Entry 4O9E (X-ray diffraction, 2.00 A resolution); this record covers chains A and B.

== Chain A (and B) ==
Name: QdtA
Source organism: Thermoanaerobacterium thermosaccharolyticum
Notes: chain B of this document is another copy of the same molecule, construct and numbering; everything in this record applies to it too
UniProt: Q6TFC5 (Q6TFC5_THETR); residues 1-136 here = UniProt positions 1-136
Amino-acid sequence (144 residues; numbered 1 to 144; the number before each row is that of its first residue):
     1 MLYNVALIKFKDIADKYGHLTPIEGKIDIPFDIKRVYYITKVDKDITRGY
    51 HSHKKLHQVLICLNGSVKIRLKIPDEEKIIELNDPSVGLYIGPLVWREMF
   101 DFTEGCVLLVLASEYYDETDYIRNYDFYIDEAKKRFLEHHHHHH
Disordered / not traced: 138-144
Sequence notes: expression tag (137-144)
Residues lining bound ligands:
  - thymine (TDR): Tyr50, Lys72, Trp96, Glu98, Tyr125
  - thymidine-5'-diphosphate (TYD), molecule 1: Ile13, Leu20, Pro22
  - thymidine-5'-diphosphate (TYD), molecule 2: Arg35, Tyr37, Ile39, Arg48, Gly49, His51, Arg97, Met99, Tyr116, Tyr121, Arg123
What the authors report for this chain:
  - binding site for thymidine-5'-diphosphate: Arg35, Arg48, Gly49, His51, Tyr116, Tyr121, Arg123
  - specificity-determining residues: Arg97 (proposed by the authors, not directly observed)
  - catalytic residues: His51
  - catalytic residues: His53, Gln58, Arg97 (proposed by the authors, not directly observed)

== How chain A and chain B interact ==
Pairs across the interface (81; chain A residue first):
  Phe10(A) with Tyr38(B)
  Lys16(A) with Ile46(B)
  Tyr17(A) with Val42(B); Ile46(B), hydrophobic; Arg48(B), hydrogen bond (backbone-side chain)
  Gly18(A) with Thr40(B); Lys41(B); Arg48(B)
  His19(A) with Tyr38(B); Ile39(B); Thr40(B), hydrogen bond (backbone-backbone); Lys41(B); Arg48(B)
  Leu20(A) with Tyr37(B), hydrophobic; Tyr38(B); Arg48(B)
  Thr21(A) with Tyr37(B); Tyr38(B), hydrogen bond (backbone-backbone)
  Pro22(A) with Val36(B); Tyr37(B), hydrophobic
  Ile23(A) with Arg35(B); Val36(B), hydrogen bond (backbone-backbone); Tyr38(B)
  Glu24(A) with Lys34(B); Arg35(B); Tyr115(B); Tyr116(B), hydrogen bond (side chain-backbone)
  Gly25(A) with Lys34(B), hydrogen bond (backbone-backbone); Tyr115(B), hydrogen bond (backbone-side chain)
  Lys26(A) with Tyr115(B)
  Ile27(A) with Tyr115(B)
  Ile33(A) with Ile33(B)
  Lys34(A) with Glu24(B); Gly25(B), hydrogen bond (backbone-backbone)
  Arg35(A) with Ile23(B); Glu24(B)
  Val36(A) with Pro22(B); Ile23(B), hydrogen bond (backbone-backbone)
  Tyr37(A) with Leu20(B), hydrophobic; Thr21(B); Pro22(B), hydrophobic
  Tyr38(A) with Phe10(B); His19(B); Leu20(B); Thr21(B), hydrogen bond (backbone-backbone); Ile23(B); Ile61(B); Leu63(B), hydrophobic; Pro85(B), hydrogen bond (side chain-backbone)
  Ile39(A) with His19(B)
  Thr40(A) with Gly18(B); His19(B), hydrogen bond (backbone-backbone); Leu63(B)
  Lys41(A) with Gly18(B); His19(B); Pro85(B)
  Val42(A) with Tyr17(B)
  Ile46(A) with Lys16(B); Tyr17(B), hydrophobic
  Thr47(A) with Tyr17(B)
  Arg48(A) with Tyr17(B), hydrogen bond (side chain-backbone); Gly18(B); Leu20(B)
  Ile61(A) with Tyr38(B)
  Leu63(A) with Tyr38(B), hydrophobic; Thr40(B); Leu63(B), hydrophobic; Val107(B), hydrophobic
  Asn64(A) with Asn64(B); Gly105(B); Val107(B)
  Pro85(A) with Tyr38(B), hydrogen bond (backbone-side chain); Lys41(B)
  Gly105(A) with Asn64(B)
  Val107(A) with Leu63(B), hydrophobic; Asn64(B)
  Tyr115(A) with Glu24(B); Gly25(B), hydrogen bond (side chain-backbone); Lys26(B); Ile27(B)
  Tyr116(A) with Glu24(B), hydrogen bond (backbone-side chain)
Other interface residues (no listed pair), chain A (36 interface residues in all): Leu109, Leu111
Other interface residues (no listed pair), chain B (36 interface residues in all): Thr47, Leu109, Leu111

== In short ==
Chain A and chain B each contribute 36 residues to their interface; the contacts include 16 hydrogen bonds.
Among the polar pairs are Tyr17(A)-Arg48(B), Glu24(A)-Tyr116(B) and Gly25(A)-Tyr115(B). Chain A binds
thymidine-5'-diphosphate and thymine. From the paper: catalytic residues His51(A), His53(A) and Gln58(A) among
others; a binding site for thymidine-5'-diphosphate at Arg35(A), Arg48(A) and Gly49(A) among others.
Chain A and chain B are both QdtA (Thermoanaerobacterium thermosaccharolyticum); the structure, Crystal
structure of QdtA, a sugar 3,4-ketoisemerase from Thermoanaerobacterium thermosaccharolyticum in complex with
TDP, was determined by X-ray diffraction, deposited together with 4O9G.
